PDB entry 7VAI | electron microscopy, 3.10 A resolution | chains F and L of the 12 polymer chains in the assembly

Chain F:
Name: V-type ATP synthase beta chain
Organism: Thermus thermophilus HB8
UniProtKB: Q56404 (VATB_THET8); residue numbers follow UniProt; this construct covers 1-478
Chain sequence (478 residues; row label = number of the first residue in the row):
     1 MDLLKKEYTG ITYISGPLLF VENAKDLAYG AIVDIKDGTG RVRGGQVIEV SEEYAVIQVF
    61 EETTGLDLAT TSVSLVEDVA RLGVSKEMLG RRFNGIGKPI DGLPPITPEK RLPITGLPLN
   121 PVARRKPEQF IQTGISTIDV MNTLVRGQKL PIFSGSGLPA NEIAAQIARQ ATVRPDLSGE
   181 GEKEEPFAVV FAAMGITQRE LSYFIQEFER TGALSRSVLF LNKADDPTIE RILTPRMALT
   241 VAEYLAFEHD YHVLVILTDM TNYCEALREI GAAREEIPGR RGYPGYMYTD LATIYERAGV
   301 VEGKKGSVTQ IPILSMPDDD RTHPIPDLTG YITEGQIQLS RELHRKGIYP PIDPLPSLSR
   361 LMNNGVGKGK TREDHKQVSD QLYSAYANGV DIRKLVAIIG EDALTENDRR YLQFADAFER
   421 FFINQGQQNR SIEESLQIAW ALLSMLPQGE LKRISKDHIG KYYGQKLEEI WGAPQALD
Not modelled in the structure: 1, 473-478

Chain L:
Name: V-type ATP synthase subunit E
Organism: Thermus thermophilus HB8
UniProtKB: P74901 (VATE_THET8); residues 1-188 here = UniProt positions 1-188
Chain sequence (188 residues; row label = number of the first residue in the row):
     1 MSKLEAILSQ EVEAEIQALL QEAEAKAEAV KREAEEKAKA LLQARERALE AQYRAALRRA
    61 ESAGELLVAT ARTQARGEVL EEVRRRVREA LEALPQKPEW PEVVRKLALE ALEALPGAKA
   121 LVANPEDLPH LEALARERGV ELQAEPALRL GVRAVGAEGK TQVENSLLAR LDRAWDALSS
   181 KVAQALWG
Not modelled in the structure: 1-60

Chain F / chain L interface:
Residue-residue contacts - 23 pairs, chain F then chain L:
  D2(F) with R173(L)
  L3(F) with R170(L); R173(L); A174(L), hydrophobic
  L4(F) with A114(L), hydrophobic; V163(L), hydrophobic; E164(L); N165(L)
  K5(F) with V163(L); E164(L), hydrogen bond (backbone-backbone)
  K6(F) with T161(L); Q162(L); V163(L)
  E7(F) with T161(L); Q162(L), hydrogen bond (backbone-backbone)
  T9(F) with K160(L), hydrogen bond (backbone-backbone)
  E22(F) with K160(L), salt bridge
  N23(F) with K160(L)
  L75(F) with R173(L), hydrogen bond (backbone-side chain)
  P104(F) with G77(L)
  P108(F) with D176(L); S179(L); S180(L)
Interface residues without a listed pair, chain F (22 interface residues in all): Y8, G10, V76, E87, R91, L103, T107, R111, G212, S215
Interface residues without a listed pair, chain L (24 interface residues in all): S62, T70, T73, Q74, R76, L80, E110, A111, L115, E158

In short:
Chain F and chain L form an interface of 22 and 24 residues respectively, with 4 hydrogen bonds and 1 salt
bridge. Polar pairs include E22(F)-K160(L), L75(F)-R173(L) and K5(F)-E164(L).
Chain F is V-type ATP synthase beta chain and chain L is V-type ATP synthase subunit E, both from Thermus
thermophilus HB8; the structure, V1EG of V/A-ATPase from Thermus thermophilus, state1-1, was determined by
electron microscopy (same publication as 7VAJ, 7VAK, 7VAL, 7VAM, 7VAN, 7VAO and 11 further entries).
